PDB entry 1O3X | X-ray diffraction, 2.10 A resolution | chain A

Chain A:
Protein: ADP-ribosylation factor binding protein GGA1
From: Homo sapiens
Notes: fragment: Gat domain
UniProtKB: Q9UJY5 (GGA1_HUMAN); residues 166-305 here = UniProt positions 166-305
Sequence (140 residues; each row starts with the number of its first residue):
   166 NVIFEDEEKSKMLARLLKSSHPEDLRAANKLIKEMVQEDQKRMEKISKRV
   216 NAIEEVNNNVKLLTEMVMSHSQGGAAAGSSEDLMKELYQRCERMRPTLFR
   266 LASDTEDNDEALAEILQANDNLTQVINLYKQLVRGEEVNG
Not modelled in the structure: 166-191, 304-305
Curated features (UniProtKB/Swiss-Prot):
  - modified residue: Ser-185 (Phosphoserine)

In short:
Chain A is ADP-ribosylation factor binding protein GGA1 (Homo sapiens); the structure, Crystal structure of
human GGA1 GAT domain, was determined by X-ray diffraction together with 1O3Y and 1J2J from the same study.
